Entry 7RAC (X-ray diffraction, 2.36 A resolution); this record covers chains A and G of the 12 polymer chains in the assembly.

== Chain A (and G) ==
Protein: multicopper oxidase
Source organism: Marinithermus hydrothermalis
Notes: EC 1.10.3.2; chain G of this document is another copy of the same molecule, construct and numbering; everything in this record applies to it too
UniProtKB: F2NNS0 (F2NNS0_MARHT); residues 32-359 here = UniProt positions 32-359
Sequence (348 residues; each row starts with the number of its first residue):
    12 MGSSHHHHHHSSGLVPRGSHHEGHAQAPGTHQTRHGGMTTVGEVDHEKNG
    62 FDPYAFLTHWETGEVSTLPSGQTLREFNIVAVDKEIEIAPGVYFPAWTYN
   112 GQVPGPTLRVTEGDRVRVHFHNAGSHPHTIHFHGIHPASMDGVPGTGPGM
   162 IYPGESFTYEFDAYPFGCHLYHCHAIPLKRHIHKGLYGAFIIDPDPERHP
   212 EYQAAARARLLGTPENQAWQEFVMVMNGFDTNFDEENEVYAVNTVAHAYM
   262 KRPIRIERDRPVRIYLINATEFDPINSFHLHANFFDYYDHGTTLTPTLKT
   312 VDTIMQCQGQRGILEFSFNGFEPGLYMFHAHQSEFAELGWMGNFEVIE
Unresolved in the structure: 12-60
Differences from the reference sequence: initiating methionine (12); expression tag (13-31)
Ion coordination: Ca2+ site 1: P80 (shared with 1 residue of chain F; 1 residue of chain J); Cu ion site 1: H139, C184, H192; Cu ion site 2: H144, H183 (shared with 1 residue of chain B); Ca2+ site 2: E166 (shared with 1 residue of chain F; G156(G) of chain G); Ca2+ site 3: D241, N243, D245, E247, E249; Cu ion site 3: H342 (shared with 2 residues of chain C)

== How chain A and chain G interact ==
Residue-residue contacts (9; chain A residue first):
  P155(A) - Y163(G)  hydrogen bond (backbone-side chain)
  G156(A) - Y163(G)
  M161(A) - M161(G)  hydrophobic
  M161(A) - I187(G)  hydrophobic
  Y163(A) - P155(G)
  Y163(A) - G156(G)
  E166(A) - G156(G)
  I187(A) - M161(G)  hydrophobic
  I187(A) - I187(G)
Interface residues without a listed pair, chain A (7 interface residues in all): P138
Interface residues without a listed pair, chain G (7 interface residues in all): P138, E166

== In short ==
The chain A/chain G interface involves 7 residues from each chain, with 1 hydrogen bond. Its one
hydrogen-bonded contact is P155(A)-Y163(G). The Cu ion site 1 is built by H139(A), C184(A) and H192(A).
H144(A) and H183(A) coordinate Cu ion site 2.
Chain A and chain G are both multicopper oxidase (Marinithermus hydrothermalis); the structure, Crystal
structure of a dodecameric multicopper oxidase from M. hydrothermalis in an orthorhombic lattice, was
determined by X-ray diffraction together with 7RAB from the same study.
